3UTH - chains A and D of the 4 polymer chains in the assembly; structure by X-ray diffraction, 2.25 A resolution.

[Chain A (and D)]
Molecule: UDP-galactopyranose mutase
Organism: Aspergillus fumigatus
Notes: EC 5.4.99.9; chain D of this document is another copy of the same molecule, construct and numbering; everything in this record applies to it too
Reference sequence: Q4W1X2 (Q4W1X2_ASPFM); numbering as in UniProt (aligned over 1-510)
Chain sequence (513 residues; row label = number of the first residue in the row; numbers below 1 keep their minus sign (Ala-2 is residue -2)):
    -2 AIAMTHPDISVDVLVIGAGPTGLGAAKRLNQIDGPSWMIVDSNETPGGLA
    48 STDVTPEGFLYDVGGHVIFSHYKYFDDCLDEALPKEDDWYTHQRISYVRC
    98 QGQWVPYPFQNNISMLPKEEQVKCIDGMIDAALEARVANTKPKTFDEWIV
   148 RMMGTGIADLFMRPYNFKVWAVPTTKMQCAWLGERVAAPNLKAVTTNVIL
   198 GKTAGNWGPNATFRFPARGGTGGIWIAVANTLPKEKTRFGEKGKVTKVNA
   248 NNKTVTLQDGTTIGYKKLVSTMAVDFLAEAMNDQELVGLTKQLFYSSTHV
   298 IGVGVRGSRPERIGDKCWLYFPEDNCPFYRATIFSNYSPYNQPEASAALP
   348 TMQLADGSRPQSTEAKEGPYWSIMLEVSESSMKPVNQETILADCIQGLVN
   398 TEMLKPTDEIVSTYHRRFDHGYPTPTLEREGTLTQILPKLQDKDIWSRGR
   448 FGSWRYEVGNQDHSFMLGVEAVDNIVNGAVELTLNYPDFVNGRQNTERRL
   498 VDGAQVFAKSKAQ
Disordered / not traced: -2 to 2, 508-510
Construct notes: expression tag (-2 to 0); engineered mutation Ala344 (Lys in Q4W1X2), Ala345 (Lys in Q4W1X2)
Small-molecule neighbours:
  - dihydroflavine-adenine dinucleotide (FDA): Ile13, Gly14, Ala15, Gly16, Pro17, Thr18, Gly19, Val37, Asp38, Ser39, Asn40, Gly44, Gly45, Leu46, Ala47, Val60, Gly61, Gly62, His63, Val64, Phe66, Gly240, Lys241, Val242, Thr268, Met269, Thr295, Tyr326, Arg327, Glu373, Gly418, Tyr419, Gly446, Arg447, Gly456, Asn457, Gln458, Asp459, Ser461
  - galactose-uridine-5'-diphosphate (GDU): Gly62, Val64, Phe66, Val95, Tyr104, Pro105, Phe106, Gln107, Phe142, Phe158, Met159, Tyr162, Asn163, Val166, Trp167, Trp178, Arg182, Val183, Ala184, Asn207, Trp315, Tyr317, Arg327, Tyr419, Tyr453, Asn457
UniProt features mapped onto this chain:
  - binding site (FAD): Thr18, Asp38, Leu46, Gly61, His63, Val242, Arg327, Arg447, Gly456, Asn457, Gln458, Ser461
  - binding site (UDP-alpha-D-galactose): Gly61, Gly62, Tyr104, Gln107, Met159, Tyr162, Asn163, Trp167, Arg182, Asn207, Tyr317, Arg327, Tyr419, Tyr453, Asn457
  - binding site (NADH): His68, Arg91, Ser93, Tyr419, Arg447, Asn457
  - binding site (NADPH): His68, Arg91, Ser93, Tyr104, Asn203, Trp315, Tyr317, Tyr419, Arg447, Asn457, His460
What the authors report for this chain:
  - binding site for galactose-uridine-5'-diphosphate: Phe66, Gln107, Trp167, Arg182, Asn207, Trp315, Tyr317, Arg327, Thr329, Tyr334, Tyr419, Arg447, Tyr453, Asn457
  - specificity-determining residues: Trp315
  - mutagenesis - K344A/K345A: unchanged catalytic activity

[Interface between chain A and chain D]
Pairs across the interface (33; chain A residue first):
  Lys115(A) - Ile196(D)
  Glu116(A) - Leu197(D)
  Gln118(A) - Ile196(D)
  Val119(A) - Thr193(D)
  Val119(A) - Ile196(D)  hydrophobic
  Ile122(A) - Ile196(D)  hydrophobic
  Asp123(A) - Lys189(D)
  Asp123(A) - Thr193(D)
  Ile126(A) - Leu188(D)  hydrophobic
  Ile126(A) - Lys189(D)
  Ile126(A) - Thr192(D)
  Asp127(A) - Lys189(D)  salt bridge
  Ala129(A) - Leu130(D)
  Leu130(A) - Ala129(D)
  Leu130(A) - Leu130(D)  hydrophobic
  Leu130(A) - Arg133(D)
  Arg133(A) - Leu130(D)
  Arg133(A) - Val134(D)
  Val134(A) - Arg133(D)
  Val134(A) - Val134(D)  hydrophobic
  Leu188(A) - Ile126(D)  hydrophobic
  Lys189(A) - Asp123(D)
  Lys189(A) - Ile126(D)
  Lys189(A) - Asp127(D)  salt bridge
  Thr192(A) - Ile122(D)
  Thr193(A) - Val119(D)
  Thr193(A) - Asp123(D)
  Val195(A) - Ile196(D)  hydrophobic
  Ile196(A) - Lys115(D)
  Ile196(A) - Gln118(D)
  Ile196(A) - Ile122(D)  hydrophobic
  Ile196(A) - Val195(D)  hydrophobic
  Leu197(A) - Val119(D)  hydrophobic
Also at the interface, not in a pair above, chain D (19 interface residues in all): Glu116

[Overview]
Chain A and chain D each contribute 19 residues to their interface; the contacts include 2 salt bridges. Its
one salt-bridged contact is Asp127(A)-Lys189(D). Chain A binds dihydroflavine-adenine dinucleotide and
galactose-uridine-5'-diphosphate. The paper reports a binding site for galactose-uridine-5'-diphosphate at
Phe66(A), Gln107(A) and Trp167(A) among others; K344A/K345A of chain A leave catalytic activity unchanged.
Both chains are UDP-galactopyranose mutase (Aspergillus fumigatus). Entry 3UTH (Crystal structure of
Aspergillus fumigatus UDP galactopyranose mutase complexed with substrate UDP-Galp in reduced state) was
determined by X-ray diffraction together with 3UTE, 3UTF and 3UTG from the same study.
